Entry 3AZ1 (X-ray diffraction, 1.50 A resolution); this record covers chain A.

Chain A:
Name: Vitamin D3 receptor
Organism: Homo sapiens
UniProt: P11473 (VDR_HUMAN); residue numbers follow UniProt; this construct covers 120-164, 216-423
Chain sequence (253 residues; each row starts with the number of its first residue; note: 51 numbers in that range are skipped by the numbering (no residue carries them; nothing is unmodelled there)):
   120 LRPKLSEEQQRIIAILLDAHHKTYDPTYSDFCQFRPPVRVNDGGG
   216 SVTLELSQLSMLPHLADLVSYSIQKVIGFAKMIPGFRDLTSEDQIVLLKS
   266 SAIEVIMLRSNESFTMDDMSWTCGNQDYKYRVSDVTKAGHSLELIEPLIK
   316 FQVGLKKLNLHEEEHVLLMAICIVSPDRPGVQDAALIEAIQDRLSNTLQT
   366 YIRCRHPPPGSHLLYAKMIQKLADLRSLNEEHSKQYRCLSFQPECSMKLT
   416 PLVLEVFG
Disordered / not traced: 375-377
Small-molecule neighbours: DS2 ({4-[3-(4-{[(2R)-2-hydroxy-3,3-dimethylbutyl]oxy}-3-methylphenyl)pentan-3-yl]-2-methylphenoxy}acetic acid): Y143, Y147, F150, L227, L230, A231, L233, V234, S237, I271, M272, R274, S275, S278, W286, C288, Y295, V300, H305, L309, L313, H397, Y401, L404, L414, V418, F422

Summary:
Ligands of chain A: compound DS2.
Chain A is Vitamin D3 receptor (Homo sapiens); the structure, Crystal Structure Analysis of Vitamin D
receptor, was determined by X-ray diffraction, deposited together with 3AZ2 and 3AZ3.
